PDB entry 2R0S | X-ray diffraction, 1.80 A resolution | chain A

Chain A:
Name: Chromatin structure-remodeling complex protein RSC4
Source organism: Saccharomyces cerevisiae
Notes: fragment: Rsc4 tandem bromodomain
Reference sequence: Q02206 (RSC4_YEAST); residue numbers follow UniProt; this construct covers 36-320
Amino-acid sequence (285 residues; each row starts with the number of its first residue):
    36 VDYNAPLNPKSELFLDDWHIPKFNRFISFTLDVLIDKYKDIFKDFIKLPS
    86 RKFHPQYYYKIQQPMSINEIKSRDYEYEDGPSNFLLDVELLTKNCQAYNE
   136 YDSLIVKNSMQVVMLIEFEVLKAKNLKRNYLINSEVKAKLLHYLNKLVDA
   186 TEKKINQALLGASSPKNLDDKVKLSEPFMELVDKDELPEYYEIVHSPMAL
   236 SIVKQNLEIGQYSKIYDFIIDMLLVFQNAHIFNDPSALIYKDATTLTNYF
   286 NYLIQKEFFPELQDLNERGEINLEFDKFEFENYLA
Modified / non-standard residues: Mse-100, Mse-145, Mse-149, Mse-214, Mse-233, Mse-257 (selenomethionine; parent Met)
Curated features (UniProtKB/Swiss-Prot):
  - modified residue: Ser-199 (Phosphoserine)
From the paper describing this entry:
  - mutagenesis - Y92A/Y93A: abolished growth in response to gcn5Delta
  - mutagenesis - Y225A/Y226A: unchanged growth in response to gcn5Delta
  - mutagenesis - Y92F: unchanged binding to H3K14ac peptides
  - mutagenesis - Y225F: abolished binding to H3K14ac peptides
  - mutagenesis - Y92A: increased binding to H3K14ac peptides

Overview:
From the paper: Y92A/Y93A abolish growth in response to gcn5Delta; Y225F abolishes binding to H3K14ac
peptides; 5 substitutions were tested in all.
Chain A is Chromatin structure-remodeling complex protein RSC4 (Saccharomyces cerevisiae); the structure,
Crystal Structure of the Rsc4 tandem bromodomain, was determined by X-ray diffraction, deposited together with
2R0V, 2R0Y and 2R10.
